Entry 3J7M (electron microscopy, 3.80 A resolution); this record covers chains A and C of the 3 polymer chains in the assembly.

== Chain A (and C) ==
Name: Capsid protein
Source organism: Brome mosaic virus
Notes: chain C of this document is another copy of the same molecule, construct and numbering; everything in this record applies to it too
UniProtKB: P03602 (CAPSD_BMV); numbering as in UniProt (aligned over 1-189)
Amino-acid sequence (189 residues; each row starts with the number of its first residue):
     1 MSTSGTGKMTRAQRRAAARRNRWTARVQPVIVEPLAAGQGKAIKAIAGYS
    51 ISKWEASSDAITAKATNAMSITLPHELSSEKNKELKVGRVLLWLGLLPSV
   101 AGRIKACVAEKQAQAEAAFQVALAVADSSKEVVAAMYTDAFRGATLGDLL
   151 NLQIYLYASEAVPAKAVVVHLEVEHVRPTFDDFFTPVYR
Disordered / not traced: 1-40 (chain C: 1-25)

== Chain A / chain C interface ==
Contacting residue pairs - 13 pairs, chain A then chain C:
  Glu80(A) - Phe141(C)
  Glu80(A) - Ala144(C)
  Glu80(A) - Asp148(C)
  Lys81(A) - Ala140(C)
  Lys81(A) - Arg142(C)
  Lys83(A) - Asp148(C)  salt bridge
  Glu84(A) - Thr145(C)
  Glu84(A) - Asp148(C)
  Phe180(A) - Asp139(C)
  Tyr188(A) - Leu123(C)
  Tyr188(A) - Lys130(C)
  Arg189(A) - Leu123(C)
  Arg189(A) - Ala124(C)
Other interface residues (no listed pair), chain C (14 interface residues in all): Glu110, Val125, Gly143, Leu152

== Overview ==
Chain A and chain C form an interface of 7 and 14 residues respectively, with 1 salt bridge. Its one
salt-bridged contact is Lys83(A)-Asp148(C).
Chain A and chain C are both Capsid protein (Brome mosaic virus); the structure, Virus model of brome mosaic
virus (first half data set), was determined by electron microscopy (same publication as 3J7L and 3J7N).
